1O3P - chains A and B; structure by X-ray diffraction, 1.81 A resolution.

== Chain A ==
Molecule: Urokinase-type plasminogen activator
Organism: Homo sapiens
Notes: EC 3.4.21.73; fragment: short chain
UniProt: P00749 (UROK_HUMAN); residues 1-23 here correspond to UniProt positions 156-178 (UniProt number = residue number + 155)
Chain sequence (23 residues; numbered 1 to 23; the number before each row is that of its first residue):
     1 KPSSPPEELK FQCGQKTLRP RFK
Not modelled in the structure: 1-8, 17-23
Curated features (UniProtKB/Swiss-Prot):
  - site: Phe22, Lys23 (Cleavage)
  - modified residue: Ser3 (Phosphoserine)

== Chain B ==
Molecule: Urokinase-type plasminogen activator
Organism: Homo sapiens
Notes: EC 3.4.21.73; fragment: catalytic domain
UniProt: P00749 (UROK_HUMAN); the construct lacks a stretch of the UniProt sequence and is renumbered around it, so the offset changes along the chain: 16-37 = UniProt 179-200; 38-60 = UniProt 205-227; 63-97 = UniProt 234-268; 98-110 = UniProt 271-283; 5 more segments
Chain sequence (253 residues; each row starts with the number of its first residue; note: 1 number in that range is skipped by the numbering (no residue carries it; nothing is unmodelled there); a row labelled like 37A-37D holds insertion residues (37A, then the next letters in order)):
    16 IIGGEFTTIE NQPWFAAIYR RH
37A-37D RGGS
    38 VTYVCGGSLM SPCWVISATH CFI
60A-60C DYP
    61 KK
   62A E
    63 DYIVYLGRSR LNSNTQGEMK FEVENLILHK DYSAD
97A-97B TL
    98 AHHNDIALLK IRS
110A-110D KEGR
   111 CAQPSRTIQT ICLPSMYNDP QFGTSCEITG FGKEASTDYL YPEQLKMTVV KLISHRECQQ
170A-170B PH
   171 YYGSEVTTKM LCAAD
185A-185B PQ
   186 WKTDSCQGDS GGPLVCSLQG RMTLTGIVSW GR
   219 GCALK
  223A D
   224 KPGVYTRVSH FLPWIRSHTK EENGLAL
Not modelled in the structure: 244-250
Sequence notes: engineered mutation Ala145 (Asn322 in P00749)
Disulfide bonds: Cys42-Cys58, Cys50-Cys111, Cys136-Cys201, Cys168-Cys182, Cys191-Cys220
Small-molecule neighbours: cra_10655 (655; 2-{5-[amino(iminio)methyl]-1H-benzimidazol-2-yl}-6-(cyclopentyloxy)benzenolate): Val41, His57, Cys58, Asp189, Ser190, Cys191, Gln192, Gly193, Ser195, Val213, Ser214, Trp215, Gly216, Gly219, Cys220, Gly226
Curated features (UniProtKB/Swiss-Prot):
  - active site (Charge relay system): His57, Asp102, Ser195
  - modified residue: Ser146 (Phosphoserine)

== Chain A / chain B interface ==
Pairs across the interface (25):
  Leu9(A) - Pro114(B)
  Lys10(A) - Pro114(B)
  Phe11(A) - Leu46(B)  hydrophobic
  Phe11(A) - Pro49(B)  hydrophobic
  Phe11(A) - Ala112(B)
  Phe11(A) - Gln113(B)
  Phe11(A) - Pro114(B)
  Phe11(A) - Ile118(B)
  Phe11(A) - Gln119(B)
  Phe11(A) - Thr120(B)
  Gln12(A) - Gln119(B)  hydrogen bond (backbone-side chain)
  Cys13(A) - Thr120(B)
  Cys13(A) - Ile121(B)
  Cys13(A) - Cys122(B)  disulfide
  Gly14(A) - Trp29(B)
  Gly14(A) - Thr120(B)  hydrogen bond (backbone-backbone)
  Gly14(A) - Ile121(B)
  Gly14(A) - Cys122(B)
  Gly14(A) - Met207(B)
  Gln15(A) - Pro28(B)
  Gln15(A) - Gln119(B)  hydrogen bond (backbone-side chain)
  Lys16(A) - Asn26(B)  hydrogen bond (side chain-backbone)
  Lys16(A) - Gln27(B)
  Lys16(A) - Trp29(B)
  Lys16(A) - Glu137(B)  salt bridge
Interface residues without a listed pair, chain B (17 interface residues in all): Glu25
Cross-chain cystine bridges: Cys13(A)-Cys122(B)

== Overview ==
The interface between chain A and chain B involves 8 residues on one side and 17 on the other; the contacts
include 1 disulfide bond, 4 hydrogen bonds and 1 salt bridge. Among the polar pairs are Lys16(A)-Glu137(B),
Gln12(A)-Gln119(B) and Gln15(A)-Gln119(B).
Chain A is Urokinase-type plasminogen activator and chain B is Urokinase-type plasminogen activator, both from
Homo sapiens; the structure, Elaborate Manifold of Short Hydrogen Bond Arrays Mediating Binding of Active
Site-Directed Serine Protease Inhibitors, was determined by X-ray diffraction, deposited together with 1O2G.
